PDB entry 3Q4Q | X-ray diffraction, 1.75 A resolution | chain A

== Chain A ==
Protein: Uncharacterized protein MJ0754
Organism: Methanocaldococcus jannaschii
Notes: fragment: residues 11-185(deletion 1-10); engineered mutation(s): deletion 1-10
UniProtKB: Q58164 (Y754_METJA); numbering as in UniProt (aligned over 11-185)
Sequence (196 residues; each row starts with the number of its first residue; numbers below 1 keep their minus sign (Met-10 is residue -10)):
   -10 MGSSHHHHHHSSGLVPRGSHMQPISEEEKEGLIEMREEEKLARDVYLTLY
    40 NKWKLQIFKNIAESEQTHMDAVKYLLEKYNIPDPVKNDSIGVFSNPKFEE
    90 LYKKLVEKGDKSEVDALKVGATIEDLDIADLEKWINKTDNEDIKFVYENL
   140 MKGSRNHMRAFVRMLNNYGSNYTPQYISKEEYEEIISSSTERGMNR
Not modelled in the structure: -10 to 11, 181-185
Differences from the reference sequence: expression tag (-10 to 10)
Metal / ion sites: Mn2+ site 1: Glu28, Glu54, His57; Mn2+ site 2: Glu54, Glu113, His146
Small-molecule neighbours: B3P (2-[3-(2-hydroxy-1,1-dihydroxymethyl-ethylamino)-propylamino]-2-hydroxymethyl-propane-1,3-diol): Gln55, Asp59, Lys62, Tyr63, Glu66

== In short ==
Chain A binds compound B3P. Glu28, Glu54 and His57 coordinate Mn2+ site 1. Glu54, Glu113 and His146 form the
Mn2+ site 2.
Chain A is Uncharacterized protein MJ0754 (Methanocaldococcus jannaschii); the structure, Crystal Structure of
a deletion mutant(11-185) of hypothetical protein MJ0754 with Mn2+, was determined by X-ray diffraction,
deposited together with 3Q4N, 3Q4O and 3Q4R.
